PDB entry 4AQ8 | X-ray diffraction, 2.63 A resolution | chains A and C

== Chain A ==
Molecule: Cadherin-23
Organism: Mus musculus
Notes: fragment: ec1-2, residues 24-228
UniProtKB: Q99PF4 (CAD23_MOUSE); residues 2-206 here correspond to UniProt positions 24-228 (UniProt number = residue number + 22)
Sequence (214 residues; each row starts with the number of its first residue):
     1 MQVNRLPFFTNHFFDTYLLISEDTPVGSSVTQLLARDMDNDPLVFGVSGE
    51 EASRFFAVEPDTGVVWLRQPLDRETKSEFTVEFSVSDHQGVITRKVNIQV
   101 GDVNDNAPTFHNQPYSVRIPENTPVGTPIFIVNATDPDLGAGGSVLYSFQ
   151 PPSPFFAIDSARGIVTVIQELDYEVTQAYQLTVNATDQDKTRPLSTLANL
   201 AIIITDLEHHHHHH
Disordered / not traced: 209-214
Differences from the reference sequence: expression tag (1, 207-214)
Bound ions: Ca2+ site 1: N4, R5, D37, D39, D41, D87; Ca2+ site 2: E22, D72, E74, D105; Ca2+ site 3: E22, E74, D102, V103, D105, D138; Ca2+ site 4: N104, N106, D136, D138, G142, D187
UniProt features mapped onto this chain:
  - glycosylation (N-linked (GlcNAc...) asparagine): N133, N184

== Chain C ==
Molecule: Protocadherin-15
Organism: Mus musculus
Notes: fragment: ec1-2, residues 27-259
UniProtKB: Q99PJ1 (PCD15_MOUSE); residues 1-233 here correspond to UniProt positions 27-259 (UniProt number = residue number + 26)
Sequence (242 residues; numbered 0 to 241; the number before each row is that of its first residue; numbering starts at 0):
     0 MQYDDDWQYEDCKLARGGPPATIVAIDEESRNGTILVDNMLIKGTAGGPD
    50 PTIELSLKDNVDYWVLLDPVKQMLFLNSTGRVLDRDPPMNIHSIVVQVQC
   100 VNKKVGTVIYHEVRIVVRDRNDNSPTFKHESYYATVNELTPVGTTIFTGF
   150 SGDNGATDIDDGPNGQIEYVIQYNPEDPTSNDTFEIPLMLTGNVVLRKRL
   200 NYEDKTRYYVIIQANDRAQNLNERRTTTTTLTVDLEHHHHHH
Disordered / not traced: 0, 238-241
Cystine bridges: C11-C99
Differences from the reference sequence: expression tag (0, 234-241)
Bound ions: Ca2+ site 1: E27, E28, D83, D85, D121; Ca2+ site 2: E27, D85, D118, R119, D121, D159; Ca2+ site 3: N120, N122, D157, D159, N163, D215
UniProt features mapped onto this chain:
  - glycosylation (N-linked (GlcNAc...) asparagine): N31, N76, N180

== Interface between chain A and chain C ==
Pairs across the interface (32; chain A residue first):
  L6(A) with R216(C)
  D15(A) with R117(C); Q218(C)
  Y17(A) with I22(C), hydrogen bond (side chain-backbone)
  L19(A) with I22(C), hydrophobic
  S77(A) with R113(C)
  E78(A) with S92(C); R113(C), salt bridge
  R94(A) with Q218(C), hydrogen bond
  K95(A) with D160(C), salt bridge
  N97(A) with V115(C)
  Q99(A) with I22(C); R113(C), hydrogen bond; V115(C)
  D102(A) with P19(C)
  L139(A) with P19(C), hydrophobic; A20(C), hydrophobic; E111(C)
  G140(A) with I108(C); Y109(C), hydrogen bond (backbone-backbone)
  A141(A) with I108(C)
  S144(A) with V107(C), hydrogen bond (side chain-backbone); I108(C)
  L146(A) with Y8(C), hydrophobic; T106(C)
  S160(A) with Y8(C), hydrogen bond
  A161(A) with V104(C); G105(C); T106(C)
  R162(A) with V104(C); G105(C)
  Q188(A) with K12(C)
Other interface residues (no listed pair), chain A (23 interface residues in all): T16, I92, T93
Other interface residues (no listed pair), chain C (23 interface residues in all): P18, A24, P162, L189

== In short ==
The chain A/chain C interface involves 23 residues from each chain, with 6 hydrogen bonds and 2 salt bridges.
Polar pairs include E78(A)-R113(C), K95(A)-D160(C) and Y17(A)-I22(C). N4(A), R5(A), D37(A), D39(A), D41(A) and
D87(A) form the Ca2+ site 1.
Here chain A is Cadherin-23 and chain C is Protocadherin-15, both from Mus musculus. Entry 4AQ8 (Crystal
structure of mouse cadherin-23 EC1-2 and protocadherin-15 EC1- 2 form II) was determined by X-ray diffraction
together with 4APX, 4AQA, 4AQE and 4AXW from the same study.
